PDB entry 5CZA | X-ray diffraction, 2.50 A resolution | chains O and P of the 28 polymer chains in the assembly

# Chain O
Protein: Proteasome subunit alpha type-2
From: Saccharomyces cerevisiae (strain ATCC 204508 / S288c)
Notes: EC 3.4.25.1
UniProt: P23639 (PSA2_YEAST); residue numbers follow UniProt; this construct covers 1-250
Sequence (250 residues; row label = number of the first residue in the row):
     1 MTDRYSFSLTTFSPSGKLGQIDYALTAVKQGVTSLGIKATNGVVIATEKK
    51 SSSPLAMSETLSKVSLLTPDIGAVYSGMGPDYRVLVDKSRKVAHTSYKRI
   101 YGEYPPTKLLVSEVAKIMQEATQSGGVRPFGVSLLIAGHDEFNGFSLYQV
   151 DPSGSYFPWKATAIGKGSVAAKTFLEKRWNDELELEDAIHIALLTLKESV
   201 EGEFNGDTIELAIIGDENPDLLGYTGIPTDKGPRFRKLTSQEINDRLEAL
Swiss-Prot annotation at these positions:
  - cross-link: Lys108 (Glycyl lysine isopeptide (Lys-Gly) (interchain with G-Cter in ubiquitin))

# Chain P
Protein: Proteasome subunit alpha type-3
From: Saccharomyces cerevisiae (strain ATCC 204508 / S288c)
Notes: EC 3.4.25.1
UniProt: P23638 (PSA3_YEAST); residues 0-257 here correspond to UniProt positions 1-258 (UniProt number = residue number + 1)
Sequence (258 residues; numbered 0 to 257; the number before each row is that of its first residue; numbering starts at 0):
     0 MGSRRYDSRTTIFSPEGRLYQVEYALESISHAGTAIGIMASDGIVLAAER
    50 KVTSTLLEQDTSTEKLYKLNDKIAVAVAGLTADAEILINTARIHAQNYLK
   100 TYNEDIPVEILVRRLSDIKQGYTQHGGLRPFGVSFIYAGYDDRYGYQLYT
   150 SNPSGNYTGWKAISVGANTSAAQTLLQMDYKDDMKVDDAIELALKTLSKT
   200 TDSSALTYDRLEFATIRKGANDGEVYQKIFKPQEIKDILVKTGITKKDED
   250 EEADEDMK
Not modelled in the structure: 0, 245-257
Swiss-Prot annotation at these positions:
  - cross-link (Glycyl lysine isopeptide (Lys-Gly)): Lys99 (interchain with G-Cter in ubiquitin), Lys198 (interchain with G-Cter in ubiquitin), Lys230 (interchain with G-Cter in ubiquitin)

# How chain O and chain P interact
Pairs across the interface - 65 pairs, chain O then chain P:
  Arg4(O) - Ser2(P)  hydrogen bond (backbone-side chain)
  Tyr5(O) - Ser2(P)
  Tyr5(O) - Tyr5(P)
  Ser6(O) - Gly125(P)
  Ser6(O) - Leu127(P)
  Phe7(O) - Ser2(P)
  Phe7(O) - Tyr5(P)
  Phe7(O) - Asp6(P)
  Phe7(O) - Gly126(P)
  Ser8(O) - Gly126(P)  hydrogen bond (backbone-backbone)
  Ser8(O) - Leu127(P)
  Ser8(O) - Arg128(P)  hydrogen bond (side chain-backbone)
  Thr10(O) - Arg128(P)
  Thr11(O) - Ser7(P)
  Thr11(O) - Thr9(P)
  Thr11(O) - Gln20(P)
  Phe12(O) - Gln20(P)
  Phe12(O) - Tyr23(P)
  Phe12(O) - Ala24(P)  hydrophobic
  Phe12(O) - Leu79(P)  hydrophobic
  Phe12(O) - Arg128(P)
  Phe12(O) - Pro129(P)
  Phe12(O) - Gly131(P)
  Ser13(O) - Tyr23(P)
  Pro14(O) - Tyr23(P)  hydrophobic
  Pro14(O) - Glu26(P)
  Ser15(O) - Glu26(P)
  Ser15(O) - His30(P)
  Gly16(O) - Tyr23(P)
  Gly16(O) - Glu26(P)
  Gly16(O) - Ser27(P)  hydrogen bond (backbone-side chain)
  Leu18(O) - Arg128(P)
  Lys38(O) - Glu57(P)  salt bridge
  Ser112(O) - Glu84(P)
  Lys116(O) - Ile85(P)
  Gln119(O) - Ala81(P)
  Gln119(O) - Asp82(P)  hydrogen bond
  Gln119(O) - Ile85(P)
  Gln119(O) - Arg128(P)
  Thr122(O) - Arg128(P)  hydrogen bond (backbone-side chain)
  Gln123(O) - Tyr121(P)
  Gln123(O) - Leu127(P)
  Gln123(O) - Arg128(P)  hydrogen bond (side chain-backbone)
  Gln123(O) - Pro129(P)
  Gln123(O) - Phe130(P)
  Gly125(O) - Leu127(P)
  Ser153(O) - Ala81(P)
  Gly154(O) - Ala81(P)
  Ser155(O) - Ala81(P)
  Tyr156(O) - Glu84(P)  hydrogen bond
  Phe157(O) - Leu56(P)  hydrophobic
  Pro158(O) - Leu56(P)
  Pro158(O) - Glu57(P)  hydrogen bond (backbone-backbone)
  Pro158(O) - Thr60(P)
  Pro158(O) - Ser61(P)
  Trp159(O) - Ser53(P)
  Trp159(O) - Leu55(P)
  Trp159(O) - Leu56(P)
  Lys160(O) - Thr54(P)  hydrogen bond (side chain-backbone)
  Lys160(O) - Leu55(P)  hydrogen bond (backbone-backbone)
  Lys160(O) - Leu56(P)
  Lys160(O) - Glu57(P)
  Ala161(O) - Leu55(P)
  Leu175(O) - Leu55(P)  hydrophobic
  Glu176(O) - Thr54(P)
Other interface residues (no listed pair), chain O (35 interface residues in all): Ser124, Tyr148, Lys172, Trp179
Other interface residues (no listed pair), chain P (32 interface residues in all): Thr80

# In short
35 residues of chain O and 32 residues of chain P are in contact; the contacts include 11 hydrogen bonds and 1
salt bridge. Among the polar pairs are Lys38(O)-Glu57(P), Arg4(O)-Ser2(P) and Ser8(O)-Arg128(P).
Chain O is Proteasome subunit alpha type-2 and chain P is Proteasome subunit alpha type-3, both from
Saccharomyces cerevisiae (strain ATCC 204508 / S288c); the structure, Yeast 20S proteasome beta5-D166N mutant,
was determined by X-ray diffraction (same publication as 5CZ4, 5CZ5, 5CZ6, 5CZ7, 5CZ8, 5CZ9 and 16 further
entries).
